PDB entry 1ISW | X-ray diffraction, 2.10 A resolution | chains A and B

== Chain A ==
Protein: endo-1,4-beta-D-xylanase
Source organism: Streptomyces olivaceoviridis
Notes: EC 3.2.1.8
Reference sequence: Q7SI98 (Q7SI98_STROI); numbering as in UniProt (aligned over 1-436)
Sequence (436 residues; numbered 1 to 436; the number before each row is that of its first residue):
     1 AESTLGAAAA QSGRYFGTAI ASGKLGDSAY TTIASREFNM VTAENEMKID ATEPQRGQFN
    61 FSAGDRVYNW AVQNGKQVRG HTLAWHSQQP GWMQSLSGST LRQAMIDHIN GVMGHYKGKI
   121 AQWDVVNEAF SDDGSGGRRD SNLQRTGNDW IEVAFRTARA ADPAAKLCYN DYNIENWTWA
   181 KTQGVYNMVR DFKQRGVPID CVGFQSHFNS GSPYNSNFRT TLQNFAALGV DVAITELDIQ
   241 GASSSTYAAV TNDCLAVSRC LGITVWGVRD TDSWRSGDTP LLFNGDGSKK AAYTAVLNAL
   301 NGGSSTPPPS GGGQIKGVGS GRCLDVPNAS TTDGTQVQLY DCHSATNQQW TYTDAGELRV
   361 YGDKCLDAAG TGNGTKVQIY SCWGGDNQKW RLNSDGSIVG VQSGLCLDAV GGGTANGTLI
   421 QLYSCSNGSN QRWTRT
Disulfide bonds: Cys168-Cys201, Cys254-Cys260, Cys323-Cys342, Cys365-Cys382, Cys406-Cys425
Residues lining bound ligands:
  - beta-D-xylopyranose (XYP), molecule 1: Asp132, Gly134, Thr178, Trp179, Ala180
  - beta-D-xylopyranose (XYP), molecule 2: Asp325, Val326, Pro327, Asn328, Ala329, Gln338, Tyr340, His343, Asn347, Gln348

== Chain B ==
Protein: endo-1,4-beta-D-xylanase
Source organism: Streptomyces olivaceoviridis
Notes: EC 3.2.1.8
Reference sequence: Q7SI98 (Q7SI98_STROI); residues 501-936 here correspond to UniProt positions 1-436 (UniProt number = residue number - 500)
Sequence (436 residues; row label = number of the first residue in the row):
   501 AESTLGAAAA QSGRYFGTAI ASGKLGDSAY TTIASREFNM VTAENEMKID ATEPQRGQFN
   561 FSAGDRVYNW AVQNGKQVRG HTLAWHSQQP GWMQSLSGST LRQAMIDHIN GVMGHYKGKI
   621 AQWDVVNEAF SDDGSGGRRD SNLQRTGNDW IEVAFRTARA ADPAAKLCYN DYNIENWTWA
   681 KTQGVYNMVR DFKQRGVPID CVGFQSHFNS GSPYNSNFRT TLQNFAALGV DVAITELDIQ
   741 GASSSTYAAV TNDCLAVSRC LGITVWGVRD TDSWRSGDTP LLFNGDGSKK AAYTAVLNAL
   801 NGGSSTPPPS GGGQIKGVGS GRCLDVPNAS TTDGTQVQLY DCHSATNQQW TYTDAGELRV
   861 YGDKCLDAAG TGNGTKVQIY SCWGGDNQKW RLNSDGSIVG VQSGLCLDAV GGGTANGTLI
   921 QLYSCSNGSN QRWTRT
Disulfide bonds: Cys668-Cys701, Cys754-Cys760, Cys823-Cys842, Cys865-Cys882, Cys906-Cys925
Residues lining bound ligands:
  - beta-D-xylopyranose (XYP), molecule 1: Asp825, Val826, Pro827, Asn828, Ala829, Gln838, Tyr840, His843, Asn847, Gln848
  - beta-D-xylopyranose (XYP), molecule 2: Asp908, Ala909, Val910, Gly911, Gly912, Gln921, Tyr923, Asn930, Gln931

== Chain A / chain B interface ==
Residue-residue contacts (33):
  Asn209(A) - Tyr880(B)
  Ser210(A) - Asp867(B)  hydrogen bond
  Ser210(A) - Ala869(B)
  Ser210(A) - Gln878(B)  hydrogen bond (backbone-side chain)
  Ser210(A) - Tyr880(B)
  Ser210(A) - Asn887(B)
  Pro213(A) - Asp833(B)
  Pro213(A) - Tyr880(B)  hydrophobic
  Asn215(A) - Thr832(B)
  Gln240(A) - Tyr880(B)
  Gln240(A) - Trp883(B)
  Gly241(A) - Trp883(B)
  Gly277(A) - Trp883(B)
  Asp278(A) - Trp883(B)
  Asp333(A) - Pro713(B)
  Thr353(A) - Asp863(B)
  Asp354(A) - Asp863(B)  hydrogen bond (backbone-side chain)
  Asp354(A) - Ser881(B)
  Glu357(A) - Arg859(B)  salt bridge
  Arg359(A) - Arg859(B)
  Asp363(A) - Thr853(B)
  Asp363(A) - Asp854(B)  hydrogen bond (side chain-backbone)
  Asp367(A) - Ser710(B)  hydrogen bond
  Ala369(A) - Ser710(B)
  Ala369(A) - Gly711(B)
  Gln378(A) - Ser710(B)  hydrogen bond (side chain-backbone)
  Tyr380(A) - Asn709(B)
  Tyr380(A) - Ser710(B)
  Tyr380(A) - Gln740(B)  hydrogen bond (side chain-backbone)
  Trp383(A) - Gln740(B)
  Trp383(A) - Gly741(B)
  Trp383(A) - Gly777(B)
  Asn387(A) - Ser710(B)
Other interface residues (no listed pair), chain A (31 interface residues in all): Phe208, Gly211, Ile239, Ser243, Thr246, Thr279, Gly334, Ala355, Ala368, Ser381, Cys382
Other interface residues (no listed pair), chain B (31 interface residues in all): Phe708, Ile739, Ser743, Thr746, Asp778, Thr779, Gly834, Ala855, Glu857, Ala868, Cys882

== Summary ==
Chain A and chain B each contribute 31 residues to their interface, with 7 hydrogen bonds and 1 salt bridge.
Polar contacts include Glu357(A)-Arg859(B), Ser210(A)-Asp867(B) and Ser210(A)-Gln878(B). Bound to chain A:
beta-D-xylopyranose. Ligands of chain B: beta-D-xylopyranose.
Chain A and chain B are both endo-1,4-beta-D-xylanase (Streptomyces olivaceoviridis); the structure, Crystal
structure of xylanase from Streptomyces olivaceoviridis E-86 complexed with xylobiose, was determined by X-ray
diffraction together with 1ISV, 1ISX, 1ISY, 1ISZ and 1IT0 from the same study.
